PDB entry 7TRK | electron microscopy, 2.80 A resolution | chains H and A of the 5 polymer chains in the assembly

# Chain H
Molecule: Antibody fragment scFv16
From: Mus musculus
Notes: antibody fragment or engineered binder
Sequence (248 residues; row label = number of the first residue in the row):
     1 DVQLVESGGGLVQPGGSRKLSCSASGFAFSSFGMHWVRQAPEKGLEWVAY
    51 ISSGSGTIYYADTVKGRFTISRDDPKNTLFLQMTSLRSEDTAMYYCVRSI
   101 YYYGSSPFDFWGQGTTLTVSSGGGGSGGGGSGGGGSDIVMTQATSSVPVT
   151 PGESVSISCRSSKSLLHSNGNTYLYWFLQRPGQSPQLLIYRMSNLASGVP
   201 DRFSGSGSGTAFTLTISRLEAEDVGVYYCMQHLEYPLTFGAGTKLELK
Unresolved in the structure: 122-134
Disulfides: Cys-22/Cys-96, Cys-159/Cys-229

# Chain A
Molecule: Guanine nucleotide-binding protein G(i) subunit alpha-1
From: Homo sapiens
UniProt: P63096 (GNAI1_HUMAN); residue numbers follow UniProt; this construct covers 1-354
Sequence (354 residues; each row starts with the number of its first residue):
     1 MGCTLSAEDKAAVERSKMIDRNLREDGEKAAREVKLLLLGAGESGKNTIV
    51 KQMKIIHEAGYSEEECKQYKAVVYSNTIQSIIAIIRAMGRLKIDFGDSAR
   101 ADDARQLFVLAGAAEEGFMTAELAGVIKRLWKDSGVQACFNRSREYQLND
   151 SAAYYLNDLDRIAQPNYIPTQQDVLRTRVKTTGIVETHFTFKDLHFKMFD
   201 VGAQRSERKKWIHCFEGVTAIIFCVALSDYDLVLAEDEEMNRMHASMKLF
   251 DSICNNKWFTDTSIILFLNKKDLFEEKIKKSPLTICYPEYAGSNTYEEAA
   301 AYIQCQFEDLNKRKDTKEIYTHFTCSTDTKNVQFVFDAVTDVIIKNNLKD
   351 CGLF
Unresolved in the structure: 1-3, 56-181
Differences from the reference sequence: engineered mutation Asn-47 (Ser in P63096), Ala-203 (Gly in P63096), Ala-245 (Glu in P63096), Ser-326 (Ala in P63096)
Swiss-Prot annotation at these positions:
  - region: Lys-35 to Lys-46, Thr-48 (G1 motif), Asp-173 to Thr-181 (G2 motif), Phe-196 to Gly-202, Gln-204, Arg-205 (G3 motif), Ile-265 to Asp-272 (G4 motif), Thr-324, Cys-325, Thr-327 to Thr-329 (G5 motif)
  - binding site (GTP): Glu-43 to Lys-46, Thr-48, Ser-151, Leu-175 to Thr-181, Asp-200 to Gly-202, Gln-204, Asn-269 to Asp-272
  - binding site (Mg(2+)): Thr-181
  - modified residue: Arg-178 (ADP-ribosylarginine), Gln-204 (Deamidated glutamine), Cys-351 (ADP-ribosylcysteine)
  - lipidation: Gly-2 (N-myristoyl glycine), Cys-3 (S-palmitoyl cysteine)

# How chain H and chain A interact
Residue-residue contacts (27):
  Ser-31(H) / Arg-15(A)
  Ser-52(H) / Glu-14(A)  hydrogen bond
  Ser-53(H) / Glu-14(A)
  Ser-53(H) / Met-18(A)
  Gly-54(H) / Met-18(A)
  Gly-56(H) / Glu-14(A)
  Thr-57(H) / Glu-14(A)  hydrogen bond
  Ile-100(H) / Arg-15(A)
  Tyr-101(H) / Glu-8(A)
  Tyr-101(H) / Ala-11(A)  hydrophobic
  Tyr-101(H) / Ala-12(A)
  Tyr-101(H) / Arg-15(A)
  Tyr-102(H) / Arg-15(A)
  Pro-107(H) / Glu-8(A)
  His-167(H) / Thr-4(A)  hydrogen bond (side chain-backbone)
  His-167(H) / Leu-5(A)
  His-167(H) / Ser-6(A)
  Asn-169(H) / Asp-9(A)  hydrogen bond
  Tyr-173(H) / Ser-6(A)  hydrogen bond
  Tyr-173(H) / Glu-8(A)
  Tyr-173(H) / Asp-9(A)
  Tyr-175(H) / Glu-8(A)  hydrogen bond
  Arg-191(H) / Glu-8(A)  salt bridge
  His-232(H) / Ala-7(A)
  His-232(H) / Glu-8(A)
  Leu-233(H) / Ala-7(A)
  Tyr-235(H) / Ala-7(A)  hydrophobic
Also at the interface, not in a pair above, chain H (19 interface residues in all): Tyr-50

# Summary
Chain H and chain A form an interface of 19 and 11 residues respectively, with 6 hydrogen bonds and 1 salt
bridge. Polar contacts include Arg-191(H)/Glu-8(A), Ser-52(H)/Glu-14(A) and Thr-57(H)/Glu-14(A). Curated
annotation (UniProt) lists 21 GTP-binding residues and Mg2+-binding residue Thr-181(A) on chain A.
Chain H is Antibody fragment scFv16 (Mus musculus) and chain A is Guanine nucleotide-binding protein G(i)
subunit alpha-1 (Homo sapiens); the structure, Human M4 muscarinic acetylcholine receptor complex with Gi1 and
the agonist iperoxo, was determined by electron microscopy.
